PDB entry 8R7Z | X-ray diffraction, 3.26 A resolution | chains E and B of the 3 polymer chains in the assembly

== Chain E ==
Molecule: BarH-like 2 homeobox protein
Organism: Homo sapiens
UniProt: Q9NY43 (BARH2_HUMAN); residues 232-291 here = UniProt positions 232-291
Chain sequence (60 residues; row label = number of the first residue in the row):
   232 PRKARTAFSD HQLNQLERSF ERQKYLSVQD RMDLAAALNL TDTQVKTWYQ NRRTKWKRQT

== Chain B ==
Molecule: 9-nt DNA strand
Sequence (9 nucleotides; row label = number of the first residue in the row):
    10 ACCGTTTAG

== Chain E / chain B interface ==
Contacting residue pairs (17; chain E residue first):
  Arg233(E) - DT16(B)  hydrogen bond to the base
  Arg233(E) - DA17(B)  sugar contact
  Arg233(E) - DG18(B)  phosphate contact
  Arg236(E) - DA17(B)  base contact
  Arg236(E) - DG18(B)  hydrogen bond to the base
  Tyr256(E) - DC11(B)  phosphate contact
  Tyr256(E) - DC12(B)  hydrogen bond to the phosphate
  Val259(E) - DA10(B)  phosphate contact
  Arg262(E) - DA10(B)  salt bridge to the phosphate
  Lys277(E) - DA10(B)  salt bridge to the phosphate
  Lys277(E) - DC11(B)  phosphate contact
  Gln281(E) - DC11(B)  sugar contact
  Gln281(E) - DC12(B)  hydrogen bond to the phosphate
  Arg284(E) - DC11(B)  salt bridge to the phosphate
  Arg284(E) - DC12(B)  salt bridge to the phosphate
  Lys288(E) - DC12(B)  salt bridge to the phosphate
  Lys288(E) - DG13(B)  salt bridge to the phosphate
Also at the interface, not in a pair above, chain E (11 interface residues in all): Leu257, Thr285
Also at the interface, not in a pair above, chain B (8 interface residues in all): DT14

== Overview ==
Chain E and chain B form an interface of 11 and 8 residues respectively; the contacts include 4 hydrogen bonds
and 6 salt bridges. Polar pairs include Arg233(E)-DT16(B), Arg236(E)-DG18(B) and Tyr256(E)-DC12(B).
Chain E is BarH-like 2 homeobox protein (Homo sapiens) and chain B is a 9-nt DNA strand; the structure,
transcription factor BARHL2 homodimer with spacing four bp, was determined by X-ray diffraction together with
8R7F from the same study.
